6ZXL - chains H and I of the 10 polymer chains in the assembly; structure by electron microscopy, 4.20 A resolution (low resolution: residue-level contacts below are approximate; hydrogen-bond / salt-bridge calls are withheld).

== Chain H (and I) ==
Name: Lethal factor
Source organism: Bacillus anthracis
Notes: EC 3.4.24.83; chain I of this document is another copy of the same molecule, construct and numbering; everything in this record applies to it too
UniProtKB: P15917 (LEF_BACAN); residues -32 to 776 here correspond to UniProt positions 1-809 (UniProt number = residue number + 33)
Sequence (809 residues; each row starts with the number of its first residue; numbers below 1 keep their minus sign (Met-32 is residue -32)):
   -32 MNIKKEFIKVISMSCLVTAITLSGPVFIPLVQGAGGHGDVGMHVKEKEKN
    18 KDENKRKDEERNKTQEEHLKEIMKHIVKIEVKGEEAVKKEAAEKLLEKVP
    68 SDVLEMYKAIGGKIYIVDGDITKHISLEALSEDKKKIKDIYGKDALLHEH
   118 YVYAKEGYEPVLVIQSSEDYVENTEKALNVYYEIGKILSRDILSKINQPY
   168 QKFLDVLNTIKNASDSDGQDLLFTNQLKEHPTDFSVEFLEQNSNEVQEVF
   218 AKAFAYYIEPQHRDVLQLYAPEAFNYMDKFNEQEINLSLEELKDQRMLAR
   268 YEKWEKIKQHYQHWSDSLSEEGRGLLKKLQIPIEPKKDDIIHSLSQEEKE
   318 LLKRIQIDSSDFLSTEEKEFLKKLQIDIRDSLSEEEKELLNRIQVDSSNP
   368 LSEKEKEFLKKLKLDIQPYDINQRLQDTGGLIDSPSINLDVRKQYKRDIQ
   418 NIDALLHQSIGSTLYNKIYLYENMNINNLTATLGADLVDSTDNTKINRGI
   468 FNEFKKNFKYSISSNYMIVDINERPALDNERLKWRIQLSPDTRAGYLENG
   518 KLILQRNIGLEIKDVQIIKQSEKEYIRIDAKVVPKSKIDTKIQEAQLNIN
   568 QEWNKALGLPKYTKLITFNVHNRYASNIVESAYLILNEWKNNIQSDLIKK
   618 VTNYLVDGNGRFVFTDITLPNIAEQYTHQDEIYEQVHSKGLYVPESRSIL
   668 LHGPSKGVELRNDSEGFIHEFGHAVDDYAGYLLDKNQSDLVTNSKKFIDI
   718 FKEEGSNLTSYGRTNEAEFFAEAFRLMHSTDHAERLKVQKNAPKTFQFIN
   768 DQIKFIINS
Not modelled in the structure: -32 to 51, 346-368, 774-776 (chain I: -32 to 31, 339-342, 346-367, 398-400, 430-432, 774-776)
Curated features (UniProtKB/Swiss-Prot):
  - region: Arg263 to Gln297 (IIA)
  - active site: Glu687 (Proton acceptor)
  - binding site (Zn(2+)): His686, His690, Tyr728, Glu735

== How chain H and chain I interact ==
Contacting residue pairs - 7 pairs, chain H then chain I:
  Lys572(H) - Glu52(I)
  Lys572(H) - Asp85(I)
  Leu576(H) - Tyr82(I)
  Pro577(H) - Lys80(I)
  Pro577(H) - Ile81(I)
  Pro577(H) - Tyr82(I)
  Lys578(H) - Ile81(I)
Interface residues without a listed pair, chain H (5 interface residues in all): Gly575

== In short ==
The chain H/chain I interface involves 5 residues from each chain. From UniProt: active-site residue Glu687(H)
and 4 Zn2+-binding residues on chain H.
Chain H and chain I are both Lethal factor (Bacillus anthracis); the structure, Fully-loaded anthrax lethal
toxin in its heptameric pre-pore state and PA7LF(2+1A) arrangement, was determined by electron microscopy
(same publication as 6ZXJ and 6ZXK).
